Entry 7QJ1 (electron microscopy, 7.00 A resolution (low resolution: residue-level contacts below are approximate; hydrogen-bond / salt-bridge calls are withheld)); this record covers chains H and I of the 16 polymer chains in the assembly.

Chain H:
Molecule: Gamma-tubulin complex component 3
Source organism: Homo sapiens
UniProtKB: Q96CW5 (GCP3_HUMAN); residue numbers follow UniProt; this construct covers 1-907
Amino-acid sequence (907 residues; row label = number of the first residue in the row):
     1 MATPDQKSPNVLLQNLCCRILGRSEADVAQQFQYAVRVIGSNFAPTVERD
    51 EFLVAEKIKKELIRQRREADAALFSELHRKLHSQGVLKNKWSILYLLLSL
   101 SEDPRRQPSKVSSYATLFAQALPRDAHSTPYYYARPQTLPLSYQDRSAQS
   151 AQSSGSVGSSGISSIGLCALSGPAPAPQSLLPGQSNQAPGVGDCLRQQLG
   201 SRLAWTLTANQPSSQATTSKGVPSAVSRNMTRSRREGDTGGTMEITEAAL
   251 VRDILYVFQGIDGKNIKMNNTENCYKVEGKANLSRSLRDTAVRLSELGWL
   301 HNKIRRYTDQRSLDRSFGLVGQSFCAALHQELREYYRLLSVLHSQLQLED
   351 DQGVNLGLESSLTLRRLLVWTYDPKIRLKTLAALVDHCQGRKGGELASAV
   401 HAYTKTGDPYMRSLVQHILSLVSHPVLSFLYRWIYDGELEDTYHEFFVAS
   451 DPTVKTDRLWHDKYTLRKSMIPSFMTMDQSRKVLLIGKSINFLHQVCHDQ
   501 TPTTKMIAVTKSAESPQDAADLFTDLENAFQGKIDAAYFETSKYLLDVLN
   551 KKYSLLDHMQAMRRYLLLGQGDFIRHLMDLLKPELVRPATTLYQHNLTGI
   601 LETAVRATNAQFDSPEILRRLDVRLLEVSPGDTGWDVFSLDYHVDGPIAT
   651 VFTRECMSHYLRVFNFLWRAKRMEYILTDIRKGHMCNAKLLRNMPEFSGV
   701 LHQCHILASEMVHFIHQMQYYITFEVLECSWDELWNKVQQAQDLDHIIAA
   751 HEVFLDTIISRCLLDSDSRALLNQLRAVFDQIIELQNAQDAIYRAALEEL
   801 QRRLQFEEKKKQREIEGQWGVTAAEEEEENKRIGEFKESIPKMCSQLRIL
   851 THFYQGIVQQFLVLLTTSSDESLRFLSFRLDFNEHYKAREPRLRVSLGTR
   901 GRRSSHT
Not modelled in the structure: 1-244, 279-284, 348-360, 506-523, 812-826, 891-907
UniProt features mapped onto this chain:
  - modified residue: A2 (N-acetylalanine), S113 (Phosphoserine)

Chain I:
Molecule: Gamma-tubulin complex component 4
Source organism: Homo sapiens
UniProtKB: Q9UGJ1 (GCP4_HUMAN); numbering as in UniProt (aligned over 1-667)
Amino-acid sequence (667 residues; numbered 1 to 667; the number before each row is that of its first residue):
     1 MIHELLLALSGYPGSIFTWNKRSGLQVSQDFPFLHPSETSVLNRLCRLGT
    51 DYIRFTEFIEQYTGHVQQQDHHPSQQGQGGLHGIYLRAFCTGLDSVLQPY
   101 RQALLDLEQEFLGDPHLSISHVNYFLDQFQLLFPSVMVVVEQIKSQKIHG
   151 CQILETVYKHSCGGLPPVRSALEKILAVCHGVMYKQLSAWMLHGLLLDQH
   201 EEFFIKQGPSSGNVSAQPEEDEEDLGIGGLTGKQLRELQDLRLIEEENML
   251 APSLKQFSLRVEILPSYIPVRVAEKILFVGESVQMFENQNVNLTRKGSIL
   301 KNQEDTFAAELHRLKQQPLFSLVDFEQVVDRIRSTVAEHLWKLMVEESDL
   351 LGQLKIIKDFYLLGRGELFQAFIDTAQHMLKTPPTAVTEHDVNVAFQQSA
   401 HKVLLDDDNLLPLLHLTIEYHGKEHKADATQAREGPSRETSPREAPASGW
   451 AALGLSYKVQWPLHILFTPAVLEKYNVVFKYLLSVRRVQAELQHCWALQM
   501 QRKHLKSNQTDAIKWRLRNHMAFLVDNLQYYLQVDVLESQFSQLLHQINS
   551 TRDFESIRLAHDHFLSNLLAQSFILLKPVFHCLNEILDLCHSFCSLVSQN
   601 LGPLDERGAAQLSILVKGFSRQSSLLFKILSSVRNHQINSDLAQLLLRLD
   651 YNKYYTQAGGTLGSFGM
Not modelled in the structure: 64-78, 203-255, 286-297, 418-447, 632-667

Chain H / chain I interface:
Residue-residue contacts - 32 pairs, chain H then chain I:
  D253(H) with H35(I)
  Y256(H) with H35(I); S37(I)
  I261(H) with S40(I); V41(I)
  D262(H) with S37(I)
  K264(H) with H35(I)
  R305(H) with R44(I); Q130(I)
  R315(H) with K159(I); H160(I)
  L319(H) with G163(I); R169(I)
  Q322(H) with G164(I); L165(I)
  S323(H) with G164(I)
  A326(H) with L165(I); P166(I)
  H329(H) with D127(I); L131(I)
  L332(H) with D127(I)
  R333(H) with Y124(I); F125(I); Q128(I)
  Y336(H) with R44(I); Y124(I); D127(I)
  R337(H) with Y124(I)
  S340(H) with S120(I)
  H343(H) with S120(I)
  Q347(H) with H116(I)
  H595(H) with L630(I)
Also at the interface, not in a pair above, chain H (27 interface residues in all): G263, S312, L313, S344, P425, Q500, Y593
Also at the interface, not in a pair above, chain I (27 interface residues in all): P36, H121, P134, C162, E326, S631

Summary:
Chain H and chain I each contribute 27 residues to their interface.
Here chain H is Gamma-tubulin complex component 3 and chain I is Gamma-tubulin complex component 4, both from
Homo sapiens. Entry 7QJ1 (Structure of the recombinant human gamma-Tubulin Ring Complex 6-spoked assembly
intermediate (spokes 7-12, homogeneous dataset)) was determined by electron microscopy (same publication as
7QJ0, 7QJ2, 7QJ3, 7QJ4, 7QJD and 7QJE).
